PDB entry 6JHR | electron microscopy, 3.68 A resolution | chains A and B of the 5 polymer chains in the assembly

# Chain A
Protein: VP1
Organism: Human hepatitis A virus Hu/Australia/HM175/1976
Chain sequence (278 residues; row label = number of the first residue in the row):
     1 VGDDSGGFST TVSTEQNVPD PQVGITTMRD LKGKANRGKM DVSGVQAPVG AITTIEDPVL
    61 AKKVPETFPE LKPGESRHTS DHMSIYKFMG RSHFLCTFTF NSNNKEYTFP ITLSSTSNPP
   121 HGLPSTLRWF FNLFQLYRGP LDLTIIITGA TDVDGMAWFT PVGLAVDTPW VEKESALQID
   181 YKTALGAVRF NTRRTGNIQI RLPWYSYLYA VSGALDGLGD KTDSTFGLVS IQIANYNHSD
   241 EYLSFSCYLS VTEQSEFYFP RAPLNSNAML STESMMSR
Disordered / not traced: 1-2, 30-39, 273-278

# Chain B
Protein: VP2
Organism: Human hepatitis A virus Hu/Australia/HM175/1976
Chain sequence (222 residues; row label = number of the first residue in the row):
     1 DIEEEQMIQS VDRTAVTGAS YFTSVDQSSV HTAEVGSHQI EPLKTSVDKP GSKKTQGEKF
    61 FLIHSARWLT THALFHEVAK LDVVKLLYNE QFAVQGLLRY HTYARFGIEI QVQINPTPFQ
   121 QGGLICAMVP GDQSYGSIAS LTVYPHGLLN CNINNVVRIK VPFIYTRGAY HFKDPQYPVW
   181 ELTIRVWSEL NIGTGTSAYT SLNVLARFTD LELHGLTPLS TQ
Disordered / not traced: 1-4, 221-222

# Chain A / chain B interface
Pairs across the interface (52; chain A residue first):
  Asp4(A) - Lys54(B)
  Ser5(A) - Glu58(B)
  Ser9(A) - Arg158(B)  hydrogen bond
  Thr10(A) - Arg158(B)  hydrogen bond
  Thr11(A) - Val156(B)  hydrogen bond (side chain-backbone)
  Thr11(A) - Arg158(B)  hydrogen bond (backbone-side chain)
  Ser13(A) - Val157(B)
  Ser13(A) - Arg158(B)  hydrogen bond (side chain-backbone)
  Glu15(A) - Lys160(B)
  Glu15(A) - Pro162(B)
  Gln16(A) - Pro145(B)
  Gln16(A) - His146(B)  hydrogen bond
  Asn17(A) - Thr142(B)  hydrogen bond (side chain-backbone)
  Asn17(A) - Val143(B)  hydrogen bond (side chain-backbone)
  Asn17(A) - Tyr144(B)  hydrogen bond (side chain-backbone)
  Asn17(A) - Pro145(B)
  Glu56(A) - Asn150(B)  hydrogen bond
  Glu56(A) - Ile153(B)
  Glu56(A) - Asn154(B)
  Ser115(A) - Tyr135(B)
  Gln135(A) - Pro130(B)
  Leu136(A) - Thr166(B)
  Tyr207(A) - Arg167(B)
  Tyr209(A) - Thr166(B)
  Ala210(A) - Thr166(B)
  Ala214(A) - Gly131(B)
  Ala214(A) - Asp132(B)
  Leu215(A) - Gly131(B)
  Leu215(A) - Asp132(B)
  Leu215(A) - Tyr177(B)  hydrophobic
  Asp216(A) - Asp132(B)
  Leu218(A) - Gln176(B)
  Asp223(A) - Thr166(B)
  Asp223(A) - Arg167(B)  salt bridge
  Asp223(A) - Gln176(B)
  Asp223(A) - Tyr177(B)
  Phe259(A) - Pro130(B)  hydrophobic
  Phe259(A) - Tyr144(B)  hydrophobic
  Phe259(A) - Pro145(B)
  Phe259(A) - Trp180(B)  hydrophobic
  Pro260(A) - Val143(B)
  Arg261(A) - Pro130(B)  hydrogen bond (side chain-backbone)
  Arg261(A) - Asp132(B)  hydrogen bond (side chain-backbone)
  Arg261(A) - Ser134(B)
  Arg261(A) - Tyr144(B)  hydrogen bond
  Ala262(A) - Ser140(B)
  Pro263(A) - Gly136(B)
  Pro263(A) - Ser137(B)  hydrogen bond (backbone-backbone)
  Pro263(A) - Ser140(B)
  Leu264(A) - Tyr135(B)
  Leu264(A) - Gly136(B)
  Asn265(A) - Tyr135(B)  hydrogen bond (backbone-backbone)
Also at the interface, not in a pair above, chain A (36 interface residues in all): Thr14, Thr54, Leu208, Val211, Ser212, Gly219, Thr222, Ala268
Also at the interface, not in a pair above, chain B (33 interface residues in all): Met128, Leu148, Ile164, Tyr165, Arg207

# Summary
Chain A and chain B form an interface of 36 and 33 residues respectively, with 15 hydrogen bonds and 1 salt
bridge. Polar contacts include Asp223(A)-Arg167(B), Ser9(A)-Arg158(B) and Thr10(A)-Arg158(B).
Chain A is VP1 and chain B is VP2, both from Human hepatitis A virus Hu/Australia/HM175/1976; the structure,
The cryo-EM structure of HAV bound to a neutralizing antibody-F6, was determined by electron microscopy (same
publication as 6JHQ, 6JHS and 6JHT).
